6K6A - chains B and C; structure by X-ray diffraction, 1.94 A resolution.

# Chain B
Name: 3LRH intrabody
Source organism: Homo sapiens
Chain sequence (135 residues; each row starts with the number of its first residue; numbers below 1 keep their minus sign (Met-22 is residue -22)):
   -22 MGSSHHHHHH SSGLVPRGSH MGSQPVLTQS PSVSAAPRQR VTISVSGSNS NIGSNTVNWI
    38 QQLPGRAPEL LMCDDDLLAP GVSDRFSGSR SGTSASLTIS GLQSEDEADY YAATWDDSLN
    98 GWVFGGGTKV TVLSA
Unresolved in the structure: -22 to 1, 111-112

# Chain C
Name: Engineered Protein A
Source organism: Staphylococcus aureus
Chain sequence (79 residues; row label = number of the first residue in the row):
  1782 MGSSHHHHHH SSGLVPRGSH MFNKDQQSAF YEILNMPNLN EAQRNGFIQS LKDDPSQSTN
  1842 VLGEAKKLNK CQASLKSFQ
Unresolved in the structure: 1782-1801

# Chain B / chain C interface
Contacting residue pairs - 26 pairs, chain B then chain C:
  Asn35(B) - Cys1852(C)  hydrogen bond
  Asn35(B) - Ser1855(C)  hydrogen bond
  Ile37(B) - Phe1859(C)  hydrophobic
  Gln39(B) - Phe1859(C)
  Ala44(B) - Gln1860(C)
  Pro45(B) - Leu1856(C)
  Pro45(B) - Phe1859(C)  hydrophobic
  Pro45(B) - Gln1860(C)
  Leu47(B) - Leu1849(C)  hydrophobic
  Leu47(B) - Cys1852(C)  hydrophobic
  Leu47(B) - Gln1853(C)
  Leu47(B) - Leu1856(C)
  Cys50(B) - Lys1848(C)  hydrogen bond (side chain-backbone)
  Cys50(B) - Leu1849(C)
  Cys50(B) - Cys1852(C)  disulfide
  Asp51(B) - Lys1848(C)  salt bridge
  Asp51(B) - Cys1852(C)
  Leu54(B) - Glu1845(C)
  Pro57(B) - Leu1849(C)
  Tyr88(B) - Phe1859(C)  hydrophobic
  Trp99(B) - Lys1851(C)
  Trp99(B) - Ala1854(C)
  Trp99(B) - Ser1855(C)
  Trp99(B) - Ser1858(C)
  Phe101(B) - Ser1855(C)
  Phe101(B) - Phe1859(C)  hydrophobic
Also at the interface, not in a pair above, chain B (16 interface residues in all): Glu46, Ala56, Ala90
Also at the interface, not in a pair above, chain C (14 interface residues in all): Gln1824, Phe1828
Cross-chain cystine bridges: Cys50(B)-Cys1852(C)

# Summary
Chain B and chain C form an interface of 16 and 14 residues respectively; the contacts include 1 disulfide
bond, 3 hydrogen bonds and 1 salt bridge. Polar pairs include Asp51(B)-Lys1848(C), Asn35(B)-Cys1852(C) and
Asn35(B)-Ser1855(C).
Chain B is 3LRH intrabody (Homo sapiens) and chain C is Engineered Protein A (Staphylococcus aureus); the
structure, Application of anti-helix antibodies in protein structure determination (8188cys-3LRHcys), was
determined by X-ray diffraction (same publication as 6K3M, 6K64, 6K65, 6K67, 6K69 and 6K6B).
